PDB entry 5ZN8 | X-ray diffraction, 2.00 A resolution | chains A and B

# Chain A (and B)
Molecule: Isochorismatase
From: Bacillus subtilis
Notes: chain B of this document is another copy of the same molecule, construct and numbering; everything in this record applies to it too
Reference sequence: A0A2D3DSA4 (A0A2D3DSA4_BACIU); residues 1-183 here = UniProt positions 1-183
Chain sequence (183 residues; row label = number of the first residue in the row):
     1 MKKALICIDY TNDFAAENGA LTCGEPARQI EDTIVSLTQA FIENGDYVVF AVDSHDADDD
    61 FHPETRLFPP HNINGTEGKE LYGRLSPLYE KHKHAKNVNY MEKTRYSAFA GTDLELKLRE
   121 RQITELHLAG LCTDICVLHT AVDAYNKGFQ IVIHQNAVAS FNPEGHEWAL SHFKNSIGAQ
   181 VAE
Unresolved in the structure: 56 (chain B: 57-58)
Sequence notes: engineered mutation Leu5 (Phe in A0A2D3DSA4)

# Interface between chain A and chain B
Pairs across the interface - 34 pairs, chain A then chain B:
  Pro63(A) - Tyr145(B)
  Phe68(A) - Asn175(B)
  Arg105(A) - Asn146(B)
  Tyr106(A) - Tyr145(B)
  Tyr106(A) - Ser176(B)  hydrogen bond (side chain-backbone)
  Ala110(A) - Asn146(B)
  Asp134(A) - Trp168(B)  hydrogen bond
  Asp134(A) - His172(B)  hydrogen bond (backbone-side chain)
  Ile135(A) - Ser176(B)
  Leu138(A) - Trp168(B)  hydrophobic
  His139(A) - Val142(B)
  His139(A) - His172(B)  hydrogen bond
  Val142(A) - His139(B)
  Asp143(A) - Asp143(B)
  Tyr145(A) - Pro63(B)
  Tyr145(A) - Arg105(B)
  Tyr145(A) - Tyr106(B)  hydrophobic
  Asn146(A) - Arg105(B)
  Asn146(A) - Ala110(B)
  Asn146(A) - Asp143(B)
  Glu164(A) - Glu164(B)
  Gly165(A) - Trp168(B)
  Trp168(A) - Asp134(B)  hydrogen bond
  Trp168(A) - Leu138(B)  hydrophobic
  Trp168(A) - Gly165(B)
  Trp168(A) - Trp168(B)  hydrophobic
  His172(A) - Asp134(B)  hydrogen bond (side chain-backbone)
  His172(A) - His139(B)  hydrogen bond
  Asn175(A) - Leu67(B)
  Asn175(A) - Phe68(B)
  Ser176(A) - Leu67(B)
  Ser176(A) - Tyr106(B)  hydrogen bond (backbone-side chain)
  Ser176(A) - Ile135(B)
  Gly178(A) - Leu67(B)
Interface residues without a listed pair, chain A (23 interface residues in all): Ser107, Asn162, Ile177
Interface residues without a listed pair, chain B (24 interface residues in all): Glu64, Ser107, Asn162, Ile177

# Overview
The interface between chain A and chain B involves 23 residues on one side and 24 on the other; the contacts
include 8 hydrogen bonds. Among the polar pairs are Tyr106(A)-Ser176(B), Asp134(A)-Trp168(B) and
Asp134(A)-His172(B).
Both chains are Isochorismatase (Bacillus subtilis). Entry 5ZN8 (Crystal structure of nicotinamidase PncA from
Bacillus subtilis) was determined by X-ray diffraction together with 6A8L from the same study.
